Entry 6Q0B (electron microscopy, 3.40 A resolution); this record covers chains 1 and 3 of the 5 polymer chains in the assembly.

== Chain 1 ==
Name: Capsid protein VP1
Source organism: Poliovirus type 1 (strain Mahoney)
UniProt: P03300 (POLG_POL1M); residues 1-302 here correspond to UniProt positions 580-881 (UniProt number = residue number + 579)
Sequence (302 residues; row label = number of the first residue in the row):
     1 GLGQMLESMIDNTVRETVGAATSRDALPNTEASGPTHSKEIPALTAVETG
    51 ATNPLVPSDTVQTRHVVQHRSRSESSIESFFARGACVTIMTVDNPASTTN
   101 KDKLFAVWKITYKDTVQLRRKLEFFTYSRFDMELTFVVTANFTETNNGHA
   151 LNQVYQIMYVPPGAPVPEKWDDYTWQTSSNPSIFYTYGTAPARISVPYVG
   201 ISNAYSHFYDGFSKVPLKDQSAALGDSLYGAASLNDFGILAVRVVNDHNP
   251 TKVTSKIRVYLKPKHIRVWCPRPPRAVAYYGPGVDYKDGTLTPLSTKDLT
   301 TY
Disordered / not traced: 1-69, 214-233, 281-302
Curated features (UniProtKB/Swiss-Prot):
  - region: G1 to A21 (Amphipathic alpha-helix)
  - site: Y302 (Cleavage)

== Chain 3 ==
Name: Capsid protein VP3
Source organism: Poliovirus type 1 (strain Mahoney)
UniProt: P03300 (POLG_POL1M); residues 1-238 here correspond to UniProt positions 342-579 (UniProt number = residue number + 341)
Sequence (238 residues; each row starts with the number of its first residue):
     1 GLPVMNTPGSNQYLTADNFQSPCALPEFDVTPPIDIPGEVKNMMELAEID
    51 TMIPFDLSATKKNTMEMYRVRLSDKPHTDDPILCLSLSPASDPRLSHTML
   101 GEILNYYTHWAGSLKFTFLFCGSMMATGKLLVSYAPPGADPPKKRKEAML
   151 GTHVIWDIGLQSSCTMVVPWISNTTYRQTIDDSFTEGGYISVFYQTRIVV
   201 PLSTPREMDILGFVSACNDFSVRLLRDTTHIEQKALAQ
Disordered / not traced: 182-184, 232-238
Construct notes: conflict S123 (Phe464 in P03300)
Curated features (UniProtKB/Swiss-Prot):
  - site: Q238 (Cleavage)

== Chain 1 / chain 3 interface ==
Pairs across the interface - 89 pairs, chain 1 then chain 3:
  R70(1) with D219(3); S221(3)
  S71(1) with S221(3)
  R72(1) with N42(3); M44(3); E45(3), salt bridge; E48(3), salt bridge; C217(3), hydrogen bond (side chain-backbone); N218(3), hydrogen bond (side chain-backbone); F220(3), hydrogen bond (side chain-backbone)
  E74(1) with Y107(3), hydrogen bond (backbone-side chain); R223(3); L224(3), hydrogen bond (side chain-backbone); L225(3), hydrogen bond (side chain-backbone)
  S75(1) with N42(3), hydrogen bond; M43(3), hydrogen bond (backbone-backbone); M44(3); Y107(3); V222(3)
  S76(1) with K41(3); N42(3)
  I77(1) with V40(3); K41(3), hydrogen bond (backbone-backbone); N42(3); M43(3)
  S79(1) with L225(3)
  F80(1) with M43(3), hydrophobic; Y106(3), hydrophobic; Y107(3); L225(3)
  R83(1) with L225(3)
  V116(1) with T229(3); I231(3), hydrophobic
  Q117(1) with D227(3), hydrogen bond; T228(3); T229(3), hydrogen bond (side chain-backbone)
  R120(1) with E102(3), salt bridge; Y106(3), hydrogen bond; T229(3)
  K121(1) with Y106(3); D227(3)
  F124(1) with M43(3), hydrophobic; M99(3), hydrophobic
  F125(1) with V40(3), hydrophobic; M43(3), hydrophobic
  R129(1) with V30(3); T31(3), hydrogen bond (side chain-backbone); P32(3); P33(3)
  T135(1) with Y13(3)
  P181(1) with A24(3); L25(3), hydrophobic
  P191(1) with Y13(3), hydrophobic
  R193(1) with Y13(3); S21(3); P22(3)
  I194(1) with S21(3); P22(3)
  S195(1) with S21(3), hydrogen bond; P22(3), hydrogen bond (backbone-backbone); C23(3), hydrogen bond (backbone-side chain); A24(3)
  P197(1) with L25(3); F28(3), hydrophobic
  Y198(1) with F28(3); V30(3), hydrophobic
  G200(1) with T31(3), hydrogen bond (backbone-side chain)
  I201(1) with T31(3)
  S202(1) with T31(3)
  N203(1) with T31(3); P32(3), hydrogen bond (side chain-backbone); I34(3)
  Y260(1) with Y13(3)
  K262(1) with D17(3), hydrogen bond (side chain-backbone); N18(3)
  R267(1) with E39(3), salt bridge
  V268(1) with E39(3); V40(3), hydrogen bond (backbone-backbone)
  W269(1) with I36(3), hydrogen bond (side chain-backbone); G38(3); E39(3)
  C270(1) with P37(3); G38(3), hydrogen bond (backbone-backbone)
  P271(1) with V40(3); L46(3), hydrophobic
  R272(1) with M99(3)
  P274(1) with M99(3); E102(3)
  V277(1) with H230(3)
Other interface residues (no listed pair), chain 1 (49 interface residues in all): Y127, E133, Y159, P161, A190, V196, V199, A204, K264, P273
Other interface residues (no listed pair), chain 3 (49 interface residues in all): N11, T15, F19, I103, Y176

== Overview ==
Chain 1 and chain 3 each contribute 49 residues to their interface; the contacts include 22 hydrogen bonds and
4 salt bridges. Polar pairs include R72(1)-E45(3), R72(1)-E48(3) and R120(1)-E102(3).
Here chain 1 is Capsid protein VP1 and chain 3 is Capsid protein VP3, both from Poliovirus type 1 (strain
Mahoney). Entry 6Q0B (Poliovirus (Type 1 Mahoney), receptor-catalysed 135S particle incubated with anti-VP1
mAb at RT for 1 hr) was determined by electron microscopy (same publication as 6PSZ, 6P9O and 6P9W).
